7AUE - chains A and S of the 6 polymer chains in the assembly; structure by electron microscopy, 2.97 A resolution.

[Chain A]
Molecule: Guanine nucleotide-binding protein G(s) subunit alpha isoforms short
Organism: Homo sapiens
UniProtKB: P63092 (GNAS2_HUMAN); aligned to UniProt positions 39-380 over residues 32-373 (the alignment contains insertions or deletions, so no single offset holds)
Sequence (373 residues; row label = number of the first residue in the row):
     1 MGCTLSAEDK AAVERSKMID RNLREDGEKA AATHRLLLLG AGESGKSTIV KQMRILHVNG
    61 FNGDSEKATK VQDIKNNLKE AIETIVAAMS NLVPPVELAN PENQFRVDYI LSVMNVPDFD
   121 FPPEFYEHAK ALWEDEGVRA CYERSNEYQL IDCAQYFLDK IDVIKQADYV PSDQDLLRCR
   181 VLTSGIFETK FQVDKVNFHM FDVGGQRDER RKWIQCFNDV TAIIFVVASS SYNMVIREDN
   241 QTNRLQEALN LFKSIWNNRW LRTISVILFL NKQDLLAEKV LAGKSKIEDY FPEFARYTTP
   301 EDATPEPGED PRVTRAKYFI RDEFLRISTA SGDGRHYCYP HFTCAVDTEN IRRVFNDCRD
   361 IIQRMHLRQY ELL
Not modelled in the structure: 1-2, 56-184, 205-206, 236-242
Sequence notes: initiating methionine (1); expression tag (2-31); conflict Ser65 (Gly86 in P63092)

[Chain S]
Molecule: scFv16
Organism: Mus musculus
Notes: antibody fragment or engineered binder
Sequence (256 residues; each row starts with the number of its first residue; note: 2 numbers in that range are skipped by the numbering (no residue carries them; nothing is unmodelled there); a row labelled like 121A-121N holds insertion residues (121A, then the next letters in order)):
     1 DVQLVESGGG LVQPGGSRKL SCSASGFAFS SFGMHWVRQA PEKGLEWVAY ISSGSGTIYY
    61 ADTVKGRFTI SRDDPKNTLF LQMTSLRSED TAMYYCVRSI YYYGSSPFDF WGQGTTLTVS
   121 S
121A-121N GGGGSGGGGSGGGG
   124 SDIVMTQATS SVPVTPGESV SISCRSSKSL LHSNGNTYLY WFLQRPGQSP QLLIYRMSNL
   184 ASGVPDRFSG SGSGTAFTLT ISRLEAEDVG VYYCMQHLEY PLTFGAGTKL ELKGSLEVLF
   244 Q
Not modelled in the structure: 1, 121A-121N, 236-244
Disulfides: Cys22-Cys96, Cys147-Cys217

[Interface between chain A and chain S]
Pairs across the interface (21; chain A residue first):
  Thr4(A) with His155(S), hydrogen bond (backbone-side chain)
  Ser6(A) with His155(S), hydrogen bond; Asn157(S); Tyr161(S), hydrogen bond
  Ala7(A) with Leu221(S); Tyr223(S), hydrophobic
  Glu8(A) with Tyr161(S); Tyr163(S), hydrogen bond; Arg179(S), salt bridge; His220(S), salt bridge
  Asp9(A) with Asn157(S), hydrogen bond
  Ala11(A) with Tyr101(S), hydrophobic
  Ala12(A) with Tyr101(S)
  Glu14(A) with Ser52(S), hydrogen bond; Ser53(S); Thr57(S), hydrogen bond
  Arg15(A) with Ile100(S); Tyr101(S); Tyr102(S)
  Met18(A) with Ser53(S); Gly54(S)
Other interface residues (no listed pair), chain A (11 interface residues in all): Leu5
Other interface residues (no listed pair), chain S (18 interface residues in all): Gly56, Pro107, Glu222

[Summary]
The interface between chain A and chain S involves 11 residues on one side and 18 on the other; the contacts
include 7 hydrogen bonds and 2 salt bridges. Among the polar pairs are Glu8(A)-Arg179(S), Glu8(A)-His220(S)
and Thr4(A)-His155(S).
Chain A is Guanine nucleotide-binding protein G(s) subunit alpha isoforms short (Homo sapiens) and chain S is
scFv16 (Mus musculus); the structure, Melanocortin receptor 4 (MC4R) Gs protein complex, was determined by
electron microscopy.
